PDB entry 9ERB | X-ray diffraction, 1.30 A resolution | chains S and T of the 4 polymer chains in the assembly

Chain S (and T):
Molecule: Hydrogenase-2 small chain
From: Escherichia coli
Notes: EC 1.12.99.6; chain T of this document is another copy of the same molecule, construct and numbering; everything in this record applies to it too
UniProtKB: P69741 (MBHT_ECOLI); residues 2-293 here correspond to UniProt positions 39-330 (UniProt number = residue number + 37)
Sequence (298 residues; numbered 2 to 299; the number before each row is that of its first residue):
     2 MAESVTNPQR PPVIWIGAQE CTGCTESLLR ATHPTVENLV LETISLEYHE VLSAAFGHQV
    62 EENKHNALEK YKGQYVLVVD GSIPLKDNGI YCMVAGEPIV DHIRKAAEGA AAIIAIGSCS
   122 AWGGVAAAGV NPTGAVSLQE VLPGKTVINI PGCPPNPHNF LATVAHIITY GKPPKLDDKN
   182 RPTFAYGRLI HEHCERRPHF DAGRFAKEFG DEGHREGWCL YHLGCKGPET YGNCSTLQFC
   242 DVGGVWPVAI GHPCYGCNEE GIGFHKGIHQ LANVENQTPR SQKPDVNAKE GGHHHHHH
Not modelled in the structure: 2-8, 277-299
Differences from the reference sequence: expression tag (294-299)
Bound ions: 4Fe-4S cluster Fe site 1: C22, C25, C120, C154; 4Fe-4S cluster Fe site 2: H192, C195, C220, C226; 3Fe-4S cluster Fe: C235, C255, C258
Residues lining bound ligands:
  - 3Fe-4S cluster (F3S): I191, T231, C235, F240, W247, P248, C255, Y256, G257, C258, N259
  - 4Fe-4S cluster (SF4), molecule 1: E21, C22, G24, C25, G82, G118, S119, C120, V126, G153, C154, P155
  - 4Fe-4S cluster (SF4), molecule 2: I191, H192, C195, R197, R198, F201, C220, L221, Y222, C226, G228, P229, V249
Swiss-Prot annotation at these positions:
  - binding site ([4Fe-4S] cluster): C22, C25, C120, C154, H192, C195, C220, C226
  - binding site ([3Fe-4S] cluster): C235, C255, C258

How chain S and chain T interact:
Pairs across the interface (40):
  R189(S) - H200(T)  hydrogen bond
  R189(S) - E217(T)  hydrogen bond (side chain-backbone)
  R189(S) - W219(T)
  H192(S) - P199(T)
  E193(S) - P199(T)
  E193(S) - H200(T)  hydrogen bond (backbone-side chain)
  E193(S) - R205(T)  salt bridge
  H194(S) - E196(T)
  H194(S) - R197(T)
  H194(S) - P199(T)
  H194(S) - H200(T)  hydrogen bond
  H194(S) - G218(T)
  C195(S) - C195(T)
  C195(S) - E196(T)
  C195(S) - P199(T)
  E196(S) - H194(T)
  E196(S) - C195(T)
  E196(S) - E196(T)
  R197(S) - H194(T)
  R198(S) - R198(T)
  R198(S) - P199(T)
  R198(S) - D202(T)  salt bridge
  P199(S) - H192(T)
  P199(S) - E193(T)
  P199(S) - H194(T)
  P199(S) - C195(T)
  P199(S) - R198(T)
  H200(S) - R189(T)  hydrogen bond
  H200(S) - E193(T)  hydrogen bond (side chain-backbone)
  H200(S) - H194(T)  hydrogen bond
  D202(S) - R198(T)  salt bridge
  D202(S) - D202(T)
  R205(S) - E193(T)  salt bridge
  E217(S) - R189(T)  hydrogen bond (backbone-side chain)
  G218(S) - H194(T)
  W219(S) - R189(T)
  D242(S) - D242(T)
  D242(S) - V243(T)
  V243(S) - D242(T)
  G244(S) - G244(T)
Interface residues without a listed pair, chain S (19 interface residues in all): G245
Interface residues without a listed pair, chain T (19 interface residues in all): T237

In short:
Chain S and chain T each contribute 19 residues to their interface; the contacts include 8 hydrogen bonds and
4 salt bridges. Polar contacts include E193(S)-R205(T), R198(S)-D202(T) and R189(S)-H200(T). Ligands of chain
S: 4Fe-4S cluster and 3Fe-4S cluster.
Both chains are Hydrogenase-2 small chain (Escherichia coli). Entry 9ERB (Hydrogenase-2 Ni-B state) was
determined by X-ray diffraction.
